8GMT - chains B and A of the 5 polymer chains in the assembly; structure by electron microscopy, 3.31 A resolution.

[Chain B (and A)]
Molecule: DNA polymerase V subunit UmuD
Organism: Escherichia coli
Notes: EC 3.4.21.88, 3.4.21.-, 2.7.7.7; chain A of this document is another copy of the same molecule, construct and numbering; everything in this record applies to it too
Reference sequence: C3TD82 (C3TD82_ECOLX); residues 1-139 here = UniProt positions 1-139
Amino-acid sequence (139 residues; row label = number of the first residue in the row):
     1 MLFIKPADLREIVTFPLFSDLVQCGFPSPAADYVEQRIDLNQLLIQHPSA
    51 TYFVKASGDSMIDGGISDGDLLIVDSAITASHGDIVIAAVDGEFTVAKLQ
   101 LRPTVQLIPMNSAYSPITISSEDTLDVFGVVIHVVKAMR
Not modelled in the structure: 1-13, 46-139 (chain A: 1-38, 137-139)
Sequence notes: engineered mutation Ala97 (Lys in C3TD82)
Reported in the primary citation:
  - mutagenesis - F18A, Y52A, F94A: decreased catalytic activity with Protein RecA
  - catalytic residues: Ser60

[How chain B and chain A interact]
Contacting residue pairs (42):
  Phe15(B) with Asn41(A); Ile45(A), hydrophobic; Pro48(A); Thr51(A); Phe53(A), hydrophobic
  Pro16(B) with Tyr52(A), hydrophobic; Phe53(A), hydrogen bond (backbone-backbone)
  Leu17(B) with Phe53(A), hydrophobic; Lys55(A); Leu71(A), hydrophobic
  Phe18(B) with Tyr52(A), hydrophobic; Phe53(A)
  Leu21(B) with Lys55(A)
  Val22(B) with Val54(A), hydrophobic; Lys55(A), hydrogen bond (backbone-backbone); Ala56(A); Ser57(A), hydrogen bond (backbone-backbone); Val96(A), hydrophobic
  Gln23(B) with Ser57(A)
  Cys24(B) with Ala56(A), hydrophobic; Ser57(A), hydrogen bond (backbone-backbone); Ser60(A), hydrogen bond (backbone-side chain); Met61(A), hydrophobic; Val96(A)
  Gly25(B) with Ser57(A); Ser60(A); Tyr114(A)
  Pro27(B) with Glu93(A); Phe94(A); Thr95(A)
  Ser28(B) with Glu93(A); Phe94(A), hydrogen bond (backbone-backbone)
  Ala31(B) with Phe94(A), hydrophobic
  Ile38(B) with Phe53(A)
  Asp39(B) with Asn41(A), hydrogen bond
  Leu40(B) with Asn41(A); Phe53(A), hydrophobic
  Asn41(B) with Asp39(A); Asn41(A)
  Leu43(B) with Phe53(A), hydrophobic; Leu71(A), hydrophobic
  Leu44(B) with Val135(A), hydrophobic
Also at the interface, not in a pair above, chain B (21 interface residues in all): Phe26, Pro29, Ile45
Also at the interface, not in a pair above, chain A (25 interface residues in all): Leu40, Leu44, Gly58, Ile66, Gly92
From the paper, about this interface:
  - pairs named by the authors: Cys24(B)-Ser60(A)

[Summary]
The interface between chain B and chain A involves 21 residues on one side and 25 on the other; the contacts
include 7 hydrogen bonds. Polar pairs include Cys24(B)-Ser60(A), Asp39(B)-Asn41(A) and Pro16(B)-Phe53(A). The
paper describes a contact between Cys24(B) and Ser60(A). The paper reports the catalytic residue Ser60(B);
F18A, Y52A and F94A of chain B reduce catalytic activity with Protein RecA.
Both chains are DNA polymerase V subunit UmuD (Escherichia coli). Entry 8GMT (Structure of UmuD in complex
with RecA filament) was determined by electron microscopy, deposited together with 7YWA, 8GMS and 8GMU.
